Entry 6CRC (X-ray diffraction, 2.30 A resolution); this record covers chains A and T of the 4 polymer chains in the assembly.

# Chain A
Protein: DNA polymerase beta
Source organism: Homo sapiens
Notes: EC 2.7.7.7, 4.2.99.-
UniProtKB: P06746 (DPOLB_HUMAN); numbering as in UniProt (aligned over 1-335)
Amino-acid sequence (335 residues; numbered 1 to 335; the number before each row is that of its first residue):
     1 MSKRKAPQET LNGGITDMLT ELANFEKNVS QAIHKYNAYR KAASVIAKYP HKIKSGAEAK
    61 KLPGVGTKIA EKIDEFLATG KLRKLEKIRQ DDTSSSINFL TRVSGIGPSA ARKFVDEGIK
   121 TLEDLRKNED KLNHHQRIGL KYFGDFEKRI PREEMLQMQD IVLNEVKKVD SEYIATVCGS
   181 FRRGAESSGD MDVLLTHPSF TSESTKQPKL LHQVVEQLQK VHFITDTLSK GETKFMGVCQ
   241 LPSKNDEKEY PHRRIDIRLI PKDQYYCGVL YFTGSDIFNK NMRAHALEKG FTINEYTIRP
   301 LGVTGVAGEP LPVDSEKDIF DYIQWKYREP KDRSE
Unresolved in the structure: 1-6, 205-206
Covalently attached groups: covalent link Lys289-Ile323
Ion coordination: Na+ site 1 near Lys61 (its only coordinating residue here); Na+ site 2: Thr101, Val103, Ile106 (shared with 1 residue of chain P); Mg2+: Asp190, Asp192 (together with VA7); Na+ site 3: Asp190, Asp192, Asp256 (together with VA7)
Ligand contacts: VA7 (2'-deoxy-5'-O-[(R)-{[(R)-[dichloro(phosphono)methyl](hydroxy)phosphoryl]oxy}(hydroxy)phosphoryl]adenosine): Arg149, Gly179, Ser180, Arg183, Ser188, Gly189, Asp190, Asp192, Tyr271, Phe272, Thr273, Gly274, Ser275, Asp276, Asn279, Arg283
Curated features (UniProtKB/Swiss-Prot):
  - region: Arg183 to Asp192 (DNA-binding)
  - active site: Lys72 (Nucleophile)
  - binding site (K(+)): Lys60, Leu62, Val65, Thr101, Val103, Ile106
  - binding site (Na(+)): Lys60, Leu62, Val65, Thr101, Val103, Ile106
  - binding site (dATP): Arg149, Ser180, Arg183, Gly189, Asp190
  - binding site (dCTP): Arg149, Ser180, Arg183, Gly189, Asp190
  - binding site (dGTP): Arg149, Ser180, Arg183, Gly189, Asp190, Asp192
  - binding site (dTTP): Arg149, Ser180, Arg183, Gly189, Asp190
  - binding site (Mg(2+)): Asp190, Asp192, Asp256
  - modified residue: Lys72 (N6-acetyllysine), Arg83 (Omega-N-methylarginine), Arg152 (Omega-N-methylarginine)
  - cross-link (Glycyl lysine isopeptide (Lys-Gly)): Lys41 (interchain with G-Cter in ubiquitin), Lys61 (interchain with G-Cter in ubiquitin), Lys81 (interchain with G-Cter in ubiquitin)
  - natural variant: Leu22 (L22P: Found in a gastric cancer sample; uncertain significance), Tyr39 (Y39C: Found in a gastric cancer sample; uncertain significance), Gly118 (G118V: Decreased DNA-directed DNA polymerase activity), Arg137 (R137Q: Decreased function in base-excision repair), Arg149 (R149I: Decreased DNA-directed DNA polymerase activity), Asp160 (D160N: Found in a gastric cancer sample; uncertain significance), Cys239 (C239R: Found in a gastric cancer sample; uncertain significance), Lys289 (K289M: Found in a colon cancer sample; uncertain significance), Asn294 (N294D: Found in a gastric cancer sample; uncertain significance), Glu295 (E295K: Found in a gastric cancer sample; uncertain significance)
  - mutagenesis: Phe25 (F25W: No effect on 5'-dRP lyase activity. Decreased ssDNA binding), His34 (H34G: Decreased 5'-dRP lyase activity. Decreased ssDNA binding), Lys35 (K35A: Decreased 5'-dRP lyase activity. Decreased ssDNA binding. Loss of 5'-dRP lyase activity; when associated with A-68 and A-72. Decreased ssDNA binding; when associated with A-68 and A-72 ...), Tyr39 (Y39F: No effect on 5'-dRP lyase activity; Y39Q: Abolishes DNA polymerase and 5'-dRP lyase activity), Lys41 (K41R: Abolishes ubiquitination; when associated with R-61 and R-81), Lys60 (K60A: Decreased 5'-dRP lyase activity. Decreased ssDNA binding), Lys61 (K61R: Abolishes ubiquitination; when associated with R-41 and R-81), Lys68 (K68A: No effect on 5'-dRP lyase activity. Decreased ssDNA binding. Loss of 5'-dRP lyase activity; when associated with A-35 and A-72. Decreased ssDNA binding; when associated with A-35 and A-72 ...), Glu71 (E71Q: No effect on 5'-dRP lyase activity. No effect on structure shown by circular dichroism. No effect on ssDNA binding), Lys72 (K72A: Severely reduced 5'-dRP lyase activity. Does not affect ssDNA binding. Loss of 5'-dRP lyase activity; when associated with A-35 and A-68. Decreased ssDNA binding ...), Glu75 (E75A: Slightly decreased 5'-dRP lyase activity. Decreased ssDNA binding. No effect on structure shown by circular dichroism), Lys81 (K81R: Abolishes ubiquitination; when associated with R-41 and R-61), 5 further mutagenesis entries in UniProt
What the authors report for this chain:
  - binding site for VA7: Arg183
  - conformationally variable residues (loop rearrangement): Arg149, Ser180, Arg182, Arg254, Glu316

# Chain T
Molecule: Template Strand
Sequence (16 nucleotides; each row starts with the number of its first residue):
     1 CCGACTGCGC ATCAGC

# Interface between chain A and chain T
Residue-residue contacts (26):
  His34(A) with DC5(T), stacking on the base
  Asn37(A) with DT6(T), base contact
  Asn133(A) with DT12(T), phosphate contact
  Leu228(A) with DA11(T), sugar contact
  Ser229(A) with DC10(T), phosphate contact; DA11(T), phosphate contact
  Lys230(A) with DC10(T), phosphate contact; DA11(T), hydrogen bond to the phosphate
  Gly231(A) with DC10(T), phosphate contact
  Glu232(A) with DC10(T), hydrogen bond to the phosphate
  Thr233(A) with DG9(T), phosphate contact; DC10(T), hydrogen bond to the phosphate
  Lys234(A) with DG9(T), hydrogen bond to the base; DC10(T), hydrogen bond to the phosphate
  Arg258(A) with DG9(T), sugar contact
  Lys280(A) with DT6(T), base contact
  Arg283(A) with DT6(T), hydrogen bond to the base; DG7(T), hydrogen bond to the sugar
  Ala284(A) with DT6(T), sugar contact
  Leu287(A) with DG7(T), phosphate contact
  Thr292(A) with DG7(T), hydrogen bond to the phosphate
  Ile293(A) with DG7(T), sugar contact
  Asn294(A) with DG7(T), phosphate contact; DC8(T), hydrogen bond to the phosphate
  Glu295(A) with DC8(T), sugar contact
  Tyr296(A) with DG9(T), hydrogen bond to the phosphate
Other interface residues (no listed pair), chain A (22 interface residues in all): His134, Tyr271

# In short
Chain A and chain T form an interface of 22 and 8 residues respectively, with 10 hydrogen bonds and 1 aromatic
stacking contact. Among the polar pairs are Lys234(A)-DG9(T), Arg283(A)-DT6(T) and Arg283(A)-DG7(T). Bound to
chain A: compound VA7. From the paper: a binding site for VA7 at Arg183(A); conformational variability at
Arg149(A), Ser180(A) and Arg182(A) among others.
Chain A is DNA polymerase beta (Homo sapiens) and chain T is Template Strand; the structure, Ternary complex
crystal structure of DNA polymerase Beta with a dideoxy terminated primer with CCL2, beta ..., was determined
by X-ray diffraction together with 6BEL, 6BEM, 6CR3, 6CR4, 6CR5, 6CR6 and 20 further entries from the same
study.
